PDB entry 7P6Y | X-ray diffraction, 1.88 A resolution | chain AAA

# Chain AAA
Name: Bromodomain-containing protein 4
From: Homo sapiens
UniProt: O60885 (BRD4_HUMAN); residue numbers follow UniProt; this construct covers 44-168
Sequence (127 residues; numbered 42 to 168; the number before each row is that of its first residue):
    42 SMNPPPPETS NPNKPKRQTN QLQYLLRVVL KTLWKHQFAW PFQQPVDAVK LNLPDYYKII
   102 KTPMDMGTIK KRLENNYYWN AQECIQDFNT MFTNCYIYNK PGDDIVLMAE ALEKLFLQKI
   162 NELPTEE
Unresolved in the structure: 168
Differences from the reference sequence: expression tag (42-43)
Ligand contacts: 5ef (5Z1; 4-benzoyl-N-(2-(2-(2-((2-(1,5-dimethyl-6-oxo-1,6-dihydropyridin-3-yl)-1-((tetrahydro-2H-pyran-4-yl)methyl)-1H-benzo[d]imidazol-6-yl)(methyl)amino)ethoxy)ethoxy)ethyl)-N-(2-oxo-2-((2-(2-(prop-2-yn-1-yloxy)ethoxy)ethyl)amino)ethyl)benzamide): Q78, W81, P82, F83, Q85, V87, L92, L94, Y97, C136, Y139, N140, I146, M149
Curated features (UniProtKB/Swiss-Prot):
  - site: N140 (Acetylated histone binding)
  - cross-link: K99 (Glycyl lysine isopeptide (Lys-Gly) (interchain with G-Cter in SUMO2))
What the authors report for this chain:
  - binding site for 5ef: M149

# In short
Ligands of chain AAA: 5ef. From the paper: a binding site for 5ef at M149.
Chain AAA is Bromodomain-containing protein 4 (Homo sapiens); the structure, N-TERMINAL BROMODOMAIN OF HUMAN
BRD4 WITH compound 5ef, was determined by X-ray diffraction (same publication as 7P6V and 7P6W).
